PDB entry 5VSD | X-ray diffraction, 1.85 A resolution | chains A and B

[Chain A (and B)]
Name: Histone-lysine N-methyltransferase EHMT1
Source organism: Homo sapiens
Notes: EC 2.1.1.-, 2.1.1.43; fragment: GLP catalytic SET-domain residues 1006-1266; chain B of this document is another copy of the same molecule, construct and numbering; everything in this record applies to it too
UniProtKB: Q9H9B1 (EHMT1_HUMAN); numbering as in UniProt (aligned over 1006-1266)
Sequence (261 residues; row label = number of the first residue in the row):
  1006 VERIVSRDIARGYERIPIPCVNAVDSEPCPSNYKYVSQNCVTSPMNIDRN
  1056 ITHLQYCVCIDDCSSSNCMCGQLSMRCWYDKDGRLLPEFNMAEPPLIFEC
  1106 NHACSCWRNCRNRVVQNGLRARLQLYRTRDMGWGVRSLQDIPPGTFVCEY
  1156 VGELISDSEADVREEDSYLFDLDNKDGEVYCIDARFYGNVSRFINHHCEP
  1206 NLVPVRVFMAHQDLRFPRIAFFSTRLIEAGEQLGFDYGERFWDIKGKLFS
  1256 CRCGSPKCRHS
Disordered / not traced: 1179-1182 (chain B: 1179-1181)
Ion coordination: Zn2+ site 1: Cys1062, Cys1075, Cys1105, Cys1109; Zn2+ site 2: Cys1062, Cys1064, Cys1068, Cys1073; Zn2+ site 3: Cys1068, Cys1105, Cys1111, Cys1115; Zn2+ site 4: Cys1203, Cys1256, Cys1258, Cys1263
Ligand contacts:
  - 9HJ (6,7-dimethoxy-N~2~-methyl-N~4~-(1-methylpiperidin-4-yl)-N~2~-propylquinazoline-2,4-diamine): Asp1162, Ala1165, Asp1166, Arg1168, Asp1171, Leu1174, Asp1176, Val1184, Tyr1185, Cys1186, Tyr1242, Arg1245, Phe1246, Ile1249, Lys1250
  - 1,4-diethylene dioxide (DIO): Val1063, Cys1064, Ile1065, Asp1066, Ser1070, Asn1072
  - S-adenosylmethionine (SAM): Met1136, Gly1137, Trp1138, Ser1172, Tyr1173, Arg1197, Phe1198, Ile1199, Asn1200, His1201, Tyr1242, Phe1246, Trp1247, Phe1254, Ser1255, Cys1256, Arg1257, Cys1258
UniProt features mapped onto this chain:
  - region (Interaction with histone H3): Asp1162 to Asp1181, Tyr1242 to Arg1245
  - binding site (Zn(2+)): Cys1062, Cys1064, Cys1068, Cys1073, Cys1075, Cys1105, Cys1109, Cys1111, Cys1115, Cys1203, Cys1256, Cys1258, Cys1263
  - binding site (S-adenosyl-L-methionine): Met1136 to Trp1138, Tyr1173, Asn1200, His1201, Arg1257
  - site: Tyr1155 (Histone H3K9me binding)
  - modified residue: Ser1048 (Phosphoserine)

[How chain A and chain B interact]
Residue-residue contacts (45; chain A residue first):
  Arg1012(A) - Trp1112(B)
  Asp1013(A) - Trp1112(B)
  Arg1016(A) - Cys1109(B)
  Arg1016(A) - Ser1110(B)
  Arg1016(A) - Cys1111(B)  hydrogen bond (side chain-backbone)
  Arg1016(A) - Trp1112(B)
  Arg1016(A) - Arg1113(B)  hydrogen bond (backbone-backbone)
  Gly1017(A) - Trp1112(B)
  Gly1017(A) - Arg1113(B)
  Tyr1018(A) - Asn1106(B)  hydrogen bond (side chain-backbone)
  Tyr1018(A) - His1107(B)
  Tyr1018(A) - Arg1113(B)
  Tyr1018(A) - Arg1118(B)  hydrogen bond
  Lys1039(A) - His1107(B)
  Lys1039(A) - Ala1108(B)  hydrogen bond (side chain-backbone)
  Val1046(A) - Arg1054(B)
  Val1046(A) - Asn1055(B)
  Val1046(A) - Ile1056(B)  hydrogen bond (backbone-backbone)
  Thr1047(A) - Asn1055(B)  hydrogen bond (backbone-side chain)
  Thr1047(A) - Thr1057(B)
  Arg1054(A) - Val1046(B)
  Asn1055(A) - Val1046(B)
  Asn1055(A) - Thr1047(B)  hydrogen bond (side chain-backbone)
  Ile1056(A) - Val1046(B)  hydrogen bond (backbone-backbone)
  Ile1056(A) - Tyr1192(B)
  Thr1057(A) - Thr1047(B)
  Thr1057(A) - Tyr1192(B)
  Asn1106(A) - Tyr1018(B)  hydrogen bond (backbone-side chain)
  His1107(A) - Tyr1018(B)
  His1107(A) - Lys1039(B)  hydrogen bond (backbone-side chain)
  Ala1108(A) - Lys1039(B)  hydrogen bond (backbone-side chain)
  Cys1109(A) - Arg1016(B)  hydrogen bond (backbone-side chain)
  Cys1109(A) - Lys1039(B)  hydrogen bond (backbone-side chain)
  Ser1110(A) - Arg1016(B)  hydrogen bond (backbone-side chain)
  Cys1111(A) - Arg1016(B)  hydrogen bond (backbone-side chain)
  Trp1112(A) - Arg1012(B)
  Trp1112(A) - Asp1013(B)
  Trp1112(A) - Arg1016(B)
  Trp1112(A) - Gly1017(B)
  Arg1113(A) - Arg1016(B)  hydrogen bond (backbone-backbone)
  Arg1113(A) - Gly1017(B)
  Arg1113(A) - Tyr1018(B)
  Arg1118(A) - Tyr1018(B)  hydrogen bond
  Tyr1192(A) - Ile1056(B)
  Tyr1192(A) - Thr1057(B)
Other interface residues (no listed pair), chain A (26 interface residues in all): Tyr1040, Val1041, Cys1045, Ser1048
Other interface residues (no listed pair), chain B (25 interface residues in all): Val1041, Cys1045, Ser1048

[In short]
The interface between chain A and chain B involves 26 residues on one side and 25 on the other, with 18
hydrogen bonds. Among the polar pairs are Arg1016(A)-Cys1111(B), Tyr1018(A)-Asn1106(B) and
Tyr1018(A)-Arg1118(B). Bound to chain A: S-adenosylmethionine, compound 9HJ and 1,4-diethylene dioxide.
Both chains are Histone-lysine N-methyltransferase EHMT1 (Homo sapiens). Entry 5VSD (Structure of human GLP
SET-domain (EHMT1) in complex with inhibitor 13) was determined by X-ray diffraction together with 5VSE, 5VSC
and 5VSF from the same study.
